Entry 6J4W (electron microscopy, 7.90 A resolution (low resolution: residue-level contacts below are approximate; hydrogen-bond / salt-bridge calls are withheld)); this record covers chains N and c of the 26 polymer chains in the assembly.

== Chain N ==
Molecule: 198-nt DNA strand
Sequence (198 nucleotides; numbered -125 to 72; the number before each row is that of its first residue; numbers below 1 keep their minus sign (DG-125 is residue -125)):
  -125 GCTTACGTCA GTCTGGCCAT CTTTGTGTTT GGTGTGTTTG GGTGGTGGCC GTTTTCGTTG
   -65 TTTTTTTCTG TCTCGTGCCT GGTGTCTTGG GTGTAATCCC CTTGGCGGTT AAAACGCGGG
    -5 GGACAGCGCG TACGTGCGTT TAAGCGGTGC TAGAGCTGTC TACGACCAAT TGAGCGGCCT
    55 CGGCACCGGG ATTCTGAT
Unresolved in the structure: -125 to -99, -80 to -75

== Chain c ==
Molecule: Histone H2A type 1-B/E
Source organism: Homo sapiens
Reference sequence: P04908 (H2A1B_HUMAN); residues 0-129 here correspond to UniProt positions 1-130 (UniProt number = residue number + 1)
Chain sequence (133 residues; row label = number of the first residue in the row; numbers below 1 keep their minus sign (Gly-3 is residue -3)):
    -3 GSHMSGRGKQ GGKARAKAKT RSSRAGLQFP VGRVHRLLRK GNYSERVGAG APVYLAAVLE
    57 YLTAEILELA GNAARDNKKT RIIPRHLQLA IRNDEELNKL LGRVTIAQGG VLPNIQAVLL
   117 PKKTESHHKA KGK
Unresolved in the structure: -3 to 15, 119-129
Differences from the reference sequence: expression tag (-3 to -1)
Curated features (UniProtKB/Swiss-Prot):
  - modified residue: Ser1 (N-acetylserine), Arg3 (Citrulline), Lys5 (N6-(2-hydroxyisobutyryl)lysine), Lys9 (N6-(2-hydroxyisobutyryl)lysine), Lys13 (N6-(beta-hydroxybutyryl)lysine), Lys36 (N6-(2-hydroxyisobutyryl)lysine), Lys74 (N6-(2-hydroxyisobutyryl)lysine), Lys75 (N6-(2-hydroxyisobutyryl)lysine), Lys95 (N6-(2-hydroxyisobutyryl)lysine), Gln104 (N5-methylglutamine), Lys118 (N6-(2-hydroxyisobutyryl)lysine), Lys119 (N6-crotonyllysine), Thr120 (Phosphothreonine), Lys125 (N6-crotonyllysine)
  - cross-link (Glycyl lysine isopeptide (Lys-Gly)): Lys13 (interchain with G-Cter in ubiquitin), Lys15 (interchain with G-Cter in ubiquitin), Lys119 (interchain with G-Cter in ubiquitin)

== How chain N and chain c interact ==
Residue-residue contacts (13; chain N residue first):
  DG38(N) with Arg42(c); Val43(c); Gly44(c); Ala45(c)
  DA39(N) with Arg35(c); Arg42(c); Val43(c)
  DG57(N) with Thr76(c); Arg77(c)
  DC58(N) with Lys75(c); Thr76(c); Arg77(c)
  DA59(N) with Lys75(c)
Also at the interface, not in a pair above, chain N (7 interface residues in all): DC40, DC49
Also at the interface, not in a pair above, chain c (9 interface residues in all): Arg29

== Summary ==
The interface between chain N and chain c involves 7 residues on one side and 9 on the other.
Chain N is a 198-nt DNA strand and chain c is Histone H2A type 1-B/E (Homo sapiens); the structure, RNA
polymerase II elongation complex bound with Elf1 and Spt4/5, stalled at SHL(-5) of the nucleosome, was
determined by electron microscopy, deposited together with 6IR9, 6J4X, 6J4Y, 6J4Z, 6J50 and 6J51.
